PDB entry 3PEF | X-ray diffraction, 2.07 A resolution | chains A and C of the 4 polymer chains in the assembly

Chain A (and C):
Molecule: 6-phosphogluconate dehydrogenase, NAD-binding
From: Geobacter metallireducens
Notes: chain C of this document is another copy of the same molecule, construct and numbering; everything in this record applies to it too
UniProt: Q39R98 (Q39R98_GEOMG); residues 1-287 here = UniProt positions 1-287
Amino-acid sequence (287 residues; each row starts with the number of its first residue):
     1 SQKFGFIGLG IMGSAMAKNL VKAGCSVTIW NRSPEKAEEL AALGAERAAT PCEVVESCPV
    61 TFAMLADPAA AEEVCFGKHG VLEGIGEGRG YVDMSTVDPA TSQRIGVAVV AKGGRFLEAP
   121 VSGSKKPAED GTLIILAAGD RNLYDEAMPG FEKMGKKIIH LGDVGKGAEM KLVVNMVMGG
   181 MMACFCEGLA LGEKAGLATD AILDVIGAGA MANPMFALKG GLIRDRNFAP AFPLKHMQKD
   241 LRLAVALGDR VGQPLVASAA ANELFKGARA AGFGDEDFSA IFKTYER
Modified positions: Cys52 (s-hydroxycysteine; CSO)
Differences from the reference sequence: engineered mutation Ser1 (Met in Q39R98), Tyr285 (Ile in Q39R98)
Ligand contacts: NADP (NAP; NADP nicotinamide-adenine-dinucleotide phosphate): Gly8, Leu9, Gly10, Ile11, Met12, Gly13, Trp30, Asn31, Arg32, Ser33, Lys36, Met64, Leu65, Ala66, Asp67, Ala70, Glu73, Val74, Ser95, Thr96, Val121, Gly123, Ser124, Lys125, Lys171, Ala231, Phe232, Pro233, Lys235, His236, Lys239, Asp240

How chain A and chain C interact:
Contacting residue pairs - 100 pairs, chain A then chain C:
  Ile134(A) - Ala208(C)
  Ile134(A) - Gly209(C)
  Leu136(A) - Val205(C)  hydrophobic
  Lys156(A) - Ala208(C)
  Lys157(A) - Ala208(C)
  Lys166(A) - Ala195(C)  hydrogen bond (side chain-backbone)
  Lys166(A) - Gly196(C)
  Lys166(A) - Leu197(C)
  Glu169(A) - Ala195(C)
  Glu169(A) - Leu197(C)
  Met170(A) - Leu197(C)  hydrophobic
  Met170(A) - Ala201(C)
  Met170(A) - Ile202(C)
  Met170(A) - Val205(C)  hydrophobic
  Val173(A) - Gly188(C)
  Val173(A) - Leu191(C)  hydrophobic
  Val173(A) - Gly192(C)
  Val174(A) - Val205(C)  hydrophobic
  Val174(A) - Met211(C)
  Met176(A) - Glu187(C)
  Met176(A) - Gly188(C)
  Met176(A) - Leu191(C)  hydrophobic
  Val177(A) - Cys184(C)
  Val177(A) - Gly188(C)
  Val177(A) - Met211(C)  hydrophobic
  Val177(A) - Phe216(C)  hydrophobic
  Met178(A) - Met211(C)  hydrophobic
  Gly180(A) - Cys184(C)
  Met181(A) - Met181(C)  hydrophobic
  Met181(A) - Met211(C)  hydrophobic
  Met181(A) - Phe216(C)  hydrophobic
  Cys184(A) - Val177(C)
  Cys184(A) - Gly180(C)
  Glu187(A) - Met176(C)
  Glu187(A) - Leu255(C)
  Glu187(A) - Val256(C)  hydrogen bond (side chain-backbone)
  Glu187(A) - Ala257(C)  hydrogen bond (side chain-backbone)
  Glu187(A) - Ser258(C)  hydrogen bond
  Gly188(A) - Val173(C)
  Gly188(A) - Met176(C)
  Gly188(A) - Val177(C)
  Ala190(A) - Gln253(C)
  Leu191(A) - Met176(C)  hydrophobic
  Leu191(A) - Gly248(C)
  Leu191(A) - Val251(C)  hydrophobic
  Leu191(A) - Gln253(C)
  Gly192(A) - Val173(C)
  Lys194(A) - Val251(C)
  Lys194(A) - Gly252(C)
  Lys194(A) - Gln253(C)  hydrogen bond
  Ala195(A) - Lys166(C)  hydrogen bond (backbone-side chain)
  Ala195(A) - Glu169(C)
  Gly196(A) - Lys166(C)
  Leu197(A) - Lys166(C)
  Leu197(A) - Glu169(C)
  Leu197(A) - Met170(C)  hydrophobic
  Ala201(A) - Met170(C)
  Ile202(A) - Met170(C)
  Asp204(A) - Lys157(C)  salt bridge
  Val205(A) - Leu136(C)  hydrophobic
  Val205(A) - Val174(C)  hydrophobic
  Ile206(A) - Val174(C)  hydrophobic
  Ala208(A) - Ile134(C)
  Ala208(A) - Lys156(C)  hydrogen bond (backbone-side chain)
  Ala208(A) - Lys157(C)
  Gly209(A) - Ile134(C)
  Ala210(A) - Asn213(C)
  Ala210(A) - Pro214(C)
  Ala210(A) - Met215(C)  hydrogen bond (backbone-backbone)
  Met211(A) - Val174(C)
  Met211(A) - Met178(C)  hydrogen bond (side chain-backbone)
  Met211(A) - Met181(C)  hydrophobic
  Met211(A) - Asn213(C)
  Ala212(A) - Ala212(C)
  Ala212(A) - Asn213(C)
  Ala212(A) - Pro214(C)
  Asn213(A) - Ala210(C)
  Asn213(A) - Met211(C)
  Asn213(A) - Ala212(C)
  Pro214(A) - Ala210(C)
  Pro214(A) - Ala212(C)
  Met215(A) - Ala210(C)  hydrogen bond (backbone-backbone)
  Phe216(A) - Val177(C)  hydrophobic
  Phe216(A) - Met181(C)  hydrophobic
  Gly248(A) - Leu191(C)
  Val251(A) - Leu191(C)  hydrophobic
  Val251(A) - Lys194(C)
  Val251(A) - Ala195(C)  hydrophobic
  Gly252(A) - Lys194(C)
  Gln253(A) - Ala190(C)
  Gln253(A) - Leu191(C)
  Gln253(A) - Lys194(C)  hydrogen bond
  Gln253(A) - Tyr285(C)  hydrogen bond (side chain-backbone)
  Leu255(A) - Glu187(C)
  Val256(A) - Glu187(C)  hydrogen bond (backbone-side chain)
  Val256(A) - Leu264(C)  hydrophobic
  Ala257(A) - Glu187(C)  hydrogen bond (backbone-side chain)
  Ser258(A) - Glu187(C)  hydrogen bond
  Leu264(A) - Val256(C)  hydrophobic
  Tyr285(A) - Gln253(C)  hydrogen bond (backbone-side chain)
Interface residues without a listed pair, chain A (54 interface residues in all): Ile159, Phe185, Ala244, Leu247, Pro254, Ala260
Interface residues without a listed pair, chain C (53 interface residues in all): Ile159, Phe185, Ile206, Ala244, Leu247, Pro254, Ala260

Overview:
The interface between chain A and chain C involves 54 residues on one side and 53 on the other, with 16
hydrogen bonds and 1 salt bridge. Polar contacts include Asp204(A)-Lys157(C), Lys166(A)-Ala195(C) and
Glu187(A)-Val256(C). Bound to chain A: NADP.
Chain A and chain C are both 6-phosphogluconate dehydrogenase, NAD-binding (Geobacter metallireducens); the
structure, Crystal structure of gamma-hydroxybutyrate dehydrogenase from Geobacter metallireducens in complex
with NADP+, was determined by X-ray diffraction together with 3PDU from the same study.
